Entry 8J9K (electron microscopy, 3.50 A resolution); this record covers chains B and D of the 3 polymer chains in the assembly.

# Chain B
Name: Fab6 light chain
Organism: Mus musculus
Chain sequence (106 residues; each row starts with the number of its first residue):
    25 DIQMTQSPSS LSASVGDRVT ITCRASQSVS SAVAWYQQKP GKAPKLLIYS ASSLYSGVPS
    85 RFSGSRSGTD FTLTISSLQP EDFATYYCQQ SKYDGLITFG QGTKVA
Disulfide bonds: Cys-47/Cys-112

# Chain D
Name: Fab6 heavy chain
Organism: Mus musculus
Chain sequence (125 residues; each row starts with the number of its first residue):
    26 SEVQLVESGG GLVQPGGSLR LSCAASGFNF SSSYIHWVRQ APGKGLEWVA SISSYYGYTS
    86 YADSVKGRFT ISADTSKNTA YLQMNSLRAE DTAVYYCARQ GYYYNSYMQG ALDYWGQGTL
   146 VTVSS
Disulfide bonds: Cys-48/Cys-122

# Interface between chain B and chain D
Residue-residue contacts - 35 pairs, chain B then chain D:
  Ala-56(B) with Gln-134(D)
  Tyr-60(B) with Ala-136(D), hydrogen bond (side chain-backbone); Leu-137(D); Trp-140(D), hydrophobic
  Gln-62(B) with Gln-65(D), hydrogen bond; Tyr-121(D)
  Lys-66(B) with Tyr-121(D)
  Ala-67(B) with Trp-140(D), hydrophobic; Gly-141(D)
  Pro-68(B) with Leu-71(D), hydrophobic; Trp-140(D), hydrogen bond (backbone-side chain)
  Leu-70(B) with Ala-136(D); Asp-138(D)
  Tyr-73(B) with Asn-130(D), hydrogen bond (side chain-backbone); Ser-131(D), hydrogen bond (side chain-backbone); Met-133(D), hydrophobic
  Tyr-79(B) with Asp-138(D), hydrogen bond
  Ser-80(B) with Tyr-129(D), hydrogen bond
  Tyr-111(B) with Lys-69(D); Gly-70(D); Leu-71(D)
  Gln-113(B) with Gly-135(D), hydrogen bond (side chain-backbone)
  Ser-115(B) with Gln-134(D), hydrogen bond (side chain-backbone); Gly-135(D)
  Asp-118(B) with Tyr-59(D); Gln-125(D)
  Gly-119(B) with His-61(D); Trp-73(D); Ser-76(D), hydrogen bond (backbone-side chain); Ser-85(D), hydrogen bond (backbone-side chain)
  Leu-120(B) with Trp-73(D), hydrophobic; Ser-85(D)
  Ile-121(B) with Trp-73(D)
  Phe-123(B) with Val-63(D), hydrophobic; Trp-73(D)
Interface residues without a listed pair, chain B (24 interface residues in all): Asp-25, Ser-55, Ala-58, Ser-74, Leu-78, Gln-125
Interface residues without a listed pair, chain D (25 interface residues in all): Glu-72, Tyr-132

# In short
24 residues of chain B and 25 residues of chain D are in contact; the contacts include 11 hydrogen bonds.
Polar pairs include Tyr-60(B)/Ala-136(D), Gln-62(B)/Gln-65(D) and Pro-68(B)/Trp-140(D).
Chain B is Fab6 light chain and chain D is Fab6 heavy chain, both from Mus musculus; the structure, Structure
of basal beta-arrestin2, was determined by electron microscopy together with 8GO9, 8J8R, 8J8V, 8J8Z, 8J97 and
8JAF from the same study.
